Entry 7WAT (X-ray diffraction, 2.00 A resolution); this record covers chain B.

# Chain B
Molecule: Bifunctional diterpene synthase
Source organism: Selaginella moellendorffii
Notes: EC 5.5.1.12, 4.2.3.131
UniProt: G9MAN7 (TPS4_SELML); residue numbers follow UniProt; this construct covers 90-867
Chain sequence (787 residues; numbered 89 to 875; the number before each row is that of its first residue):
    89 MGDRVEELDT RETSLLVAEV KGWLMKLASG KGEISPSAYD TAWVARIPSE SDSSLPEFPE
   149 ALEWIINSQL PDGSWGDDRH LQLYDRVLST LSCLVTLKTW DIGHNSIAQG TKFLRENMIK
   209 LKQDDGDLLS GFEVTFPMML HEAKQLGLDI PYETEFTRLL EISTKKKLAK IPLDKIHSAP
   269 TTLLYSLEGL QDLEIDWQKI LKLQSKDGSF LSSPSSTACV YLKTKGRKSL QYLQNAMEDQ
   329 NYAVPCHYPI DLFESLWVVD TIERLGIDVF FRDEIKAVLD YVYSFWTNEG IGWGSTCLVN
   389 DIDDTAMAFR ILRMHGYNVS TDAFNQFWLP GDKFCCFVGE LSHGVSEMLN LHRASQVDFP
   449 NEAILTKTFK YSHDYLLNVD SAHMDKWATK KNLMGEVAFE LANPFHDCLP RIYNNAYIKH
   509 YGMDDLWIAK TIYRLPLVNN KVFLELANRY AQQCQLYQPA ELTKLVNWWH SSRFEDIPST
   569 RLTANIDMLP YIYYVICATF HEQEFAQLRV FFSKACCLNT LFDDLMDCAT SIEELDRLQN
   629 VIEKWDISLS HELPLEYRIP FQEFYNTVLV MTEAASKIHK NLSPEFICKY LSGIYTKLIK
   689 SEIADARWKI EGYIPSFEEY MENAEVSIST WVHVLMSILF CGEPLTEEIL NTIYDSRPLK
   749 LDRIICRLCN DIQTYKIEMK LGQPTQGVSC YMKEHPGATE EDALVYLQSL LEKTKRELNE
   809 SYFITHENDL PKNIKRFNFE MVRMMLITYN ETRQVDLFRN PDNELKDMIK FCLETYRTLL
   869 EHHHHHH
Not modelled in the structure: 89-93, 566-572, 845-852
Sequence notes: initiating methionine (89); engineered mutation Pro136 (Ala in G9MAN7), Ile264 (Leu in G9MAN7), Gly314 (Asp in G9MAN7), Thr409 (Pro in G9MAN7), Lys632 (Arg in G9MAN7); expression tag (868-875)
Curated features (UniProtKB/Swiss-Prot):
  - motif: Asp389 to Asp392 (DXDD motif), Asp611 to Asp615 (DDXXD motif)
  - binding site (substrate): Lys255, Lys474
  - binding site (Mg(2+)): Asp389, Asp391, Asp611, Asp615, Asn758, Thr762, Glu766
  - mutagenesis: Asp391 to Asp392 (Can use only (+)-copalyl diphosphate as substrate), Asp611 to Asp612 (Produces only (+)-copalyl diphosphate)
Reported in the primary citation:
  - mutagenesis - D391A, D391G, D391N/D392G, K478A, D611A, E690A, E690D, E690F, E690K, E690P, E690R, E690W, E690Y, R824A, Y837G: abolished catalytic activity
  - mutagenesis - W381A, W381F, W381H, W381S, W381Y, E435A, L437R (approximately 12%), T608G, E690I, E690L, E690M, E690S, E690V, S717A/H721V, K820A, K820G, Y837F: decreased catalytic activity
  - specificity-determining residues: Thr608, Glu690, Tyr837
  - mutagenesis - S717A, S717G: unchanged catalytic activity
  - conformationally variable residues (order/disorder transition): Glu839 to Asp844
  - catalytic residues: Tyr273, His335, Tyr837 (proposed by the authors, not directly observed)
  - catalytic residues: Asn607, Thr608

# Overview
UniProt lists substrate-binding residues Lys255 and Lys474, 7 Mg2+-binding residues and 4 mutagenesis sites.
The paper reports catalytic residues Tyr273, His335 and Tyr837 among others; W381A, W381F and W381H, among
others, reduce catalytic activity; 34 substitutions were tested in all.
Chain B is Bifunctional diterpene synthase (Selaginella moellendorffii); the structure, The Crystal Structure
of Bifunctional Miltiradiene Synthase from Selaginella moellendorffii, was determined by X-ray diffraction
together with 7Y47 from the same study.
